2WKI - chains A and B; structure by X-ray diffraction, 2.10 A resolution.

Chain A (and B):
Molecule: Beta-lactamase oxa-10
From: Pseudomonas aeruginosa
Notes: EC 3.5.2.6; chain B of this document is another copy of the same molecule, construct and numbering; everything in this record applies to it too
Reference sequence: P14489 (BLO10_PSEAE); residue numbers follow UniProt; this construct covers 20-266
Sequence (248 residues; row label = number of the first residue in the row):
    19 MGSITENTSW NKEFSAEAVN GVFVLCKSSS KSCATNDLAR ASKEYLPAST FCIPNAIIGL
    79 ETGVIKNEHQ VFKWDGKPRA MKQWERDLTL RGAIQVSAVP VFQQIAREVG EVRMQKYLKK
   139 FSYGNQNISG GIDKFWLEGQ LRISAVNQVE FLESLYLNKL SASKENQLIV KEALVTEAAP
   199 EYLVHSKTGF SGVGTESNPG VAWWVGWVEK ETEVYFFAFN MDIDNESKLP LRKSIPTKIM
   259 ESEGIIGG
Unresolved in the structure: 19-20, 265-266 (chain B: 266)
Sequence notes: expression tag (19); engineered mutation Cys70 (Lys in P14489)
UniProt features mapped onto this chain:
  - active site: Ser67 (Acyl-ester intermediate)
  - binding site (a beta-lactam): Ser115, Thr206, Phe208, Arg250
  - mutagenesis: Thr26 (T26M: No effect on catalytic efficiency with respect to penicillins, cephalosporins or carbapenems. No effect on resistance to penicillins, cephalosporins or carbapenems in C600Z1 E.coli strain ...), Val117 (V117L: Slightly increases catalytic efficiency, about 4-fold, with respect to carbapenems; when associated with M-26 ...), Phe153 (F153S: Increases resistance to ceftazidime about 30-fold in P.aeruginosa strains PA01 and PA14; when associated with D-157), Trp154 (W154A/F/G/H: Drastically reduces catalytic efficiency, between about 50- to 30,000-fold, with respect to different beta-lactams. Decreases thermal stability, despite unaltered overall structure ...), Gly157 (G157D: Increases resistance to ceftazidime about 15-fold in P.aeruginosa strains PA01 and PA14. Increases resistance to ceftazidime about 30-fold in P.aeruginosa strains PA01 and PA14 ...)
Disulfide bonds: Cys44-Cys51

Interface between chain A and chain B:
Pairs across the interface (49; chain A residue first):
  Asn85(A) with Lys182(B)
  Glu86(A) with Asn176(B), hydrogen bond; Lys182(B), salt bridge; Leu186(B); Lys189(B), salt bridge
  His87(A) with Tyr174(B), hydrogen bond (side chain-backbone)
  Arg104(A) with Glu229(B)
  Asp105(A) with Glu229(B); Thr230(B)
  Leu106(A) with Thr230(B)
  Thr107(A) with Glu229(B); Thr230(B)
  Arg109(A) with Ala196(B); Ala197(B), hydrogen bond (side chain-backbone); Pro198(B); Tyr200(B); Leu201(B)
  Gln113(A) with Pro198(B)
  Tyr174(A) with His87(B)
  Asn176(A) with Glu86(B), hydrogen bond
  Lys182(A) with Glu86(B), salt bridge; Glu183(B)
  Glu183(A) with Lys182(B); Leu186(B)
  Leu186(A) with Glu86(B); Glu183(B); Ile187(B), hydrophobic
  Lys189(A) with Glu86(B), salt bridge; Glu190(B)
  Glu190(A) with Lys189(B); Glu190(B), hydrogen bond (side chain-backbone); His203(B), salt bridge
  Val193(A) with Ala196(B), hydrophobic
  Thr194(A) with Ala196(B)
  Ala196(A) with Arg109(B); Val193(B), hydrophobic; Thr194(B); Glu195(B)
  Ala197(A) with Arg109(B), hydrogen bond (backbone-side chain)
  Pro198(A) with Arg109(B)
  Tyr200(A) with Arg109(B)
  Leu201(A) with Arg109(B)
  His203(A) with Glu190(B), salt bridge
  Glu229(A) with Arg104(B), salt bridge; Thr107(B)
  Thr230(A) with Val89(B); Asp105(B); Leu106(B); Thr107(B)
Interface residues without a listed pair, chain A (31 interface residues in all): Val89, Leu175, Ile187, Glu195, Glu227
Interface residues without a listed pair, chain B (30 interface residues in all): Asn85, Gln113, Leu175

Overview:
31 residues of chain A and 30 residues of chain B are in contact; the contacts include 6 hydrogen bonds and 7
salt bridges. Among the polar pairs are Glu86(A)-Lys182(B), Glu86(A)-Lys189(B) and Glu190(A)-His203(B).
Chain A and chain B are both Beta-lactamase oxa-10 (Pseudomonas aeruginosa); the structure, Crystal structure
of the OXA-10 K70C mutant at pH 7.0, was determined by X-ray diffraction (same publication as 2WKH, 2WGV and
2WGW).
